7MGW - chains A and C of the 3 polymer chains in the assembly; structure by electron microscopy, 3.50 A resolution.

Chain A:
Protein: Sodium-dependent serotonin transporter
Organism: Homo sapiens
Reference sequence: P31645 (SC6A4_HUMAN); numbering as in UniProt (aligned over 79-615)
Sequence (537 residues; each row starts with the number of its first residue):
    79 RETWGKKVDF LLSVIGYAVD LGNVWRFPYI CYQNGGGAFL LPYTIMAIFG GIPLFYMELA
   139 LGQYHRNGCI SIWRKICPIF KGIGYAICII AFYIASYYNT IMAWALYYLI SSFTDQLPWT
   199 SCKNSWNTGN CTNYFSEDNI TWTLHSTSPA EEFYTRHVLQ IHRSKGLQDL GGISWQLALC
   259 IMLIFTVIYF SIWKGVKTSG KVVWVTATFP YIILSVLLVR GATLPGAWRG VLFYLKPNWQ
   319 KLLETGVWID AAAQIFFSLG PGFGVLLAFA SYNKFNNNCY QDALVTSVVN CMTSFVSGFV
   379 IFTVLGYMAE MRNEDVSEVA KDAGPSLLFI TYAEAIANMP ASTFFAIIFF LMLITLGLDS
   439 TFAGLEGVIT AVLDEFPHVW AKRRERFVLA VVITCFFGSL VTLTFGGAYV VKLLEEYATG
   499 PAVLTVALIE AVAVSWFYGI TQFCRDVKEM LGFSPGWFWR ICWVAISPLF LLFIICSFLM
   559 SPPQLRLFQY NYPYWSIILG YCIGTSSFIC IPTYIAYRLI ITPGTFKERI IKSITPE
Disulfides: Cys200-Cys209
Glycans and other covalent adducts: N-acetylglucosamine (NAG) linked to Asn208
Ligand contacts:
  - serotonin (SRO), molecule 1: Tyr95, Asp98, Ala169, Ile172, Ala173, Phe335, Phe341, Ser438, Thr439, Gly442, Leu443
  - serotonin (SRO), molecule 2: Asp328, Glu494, Tyr495, Pro499, Phe556, Ser559, Pro561, Gly578, Tyr579
From the paper describing this entry:
  - binding site for serotonin: Tyr95, Asp98, Ala169, Ile172, Ala173, Phe341, Ser438, Thr439, Glu494, Tyr495, Pro499, Phe556, Pro561, Tyr579
  - conformationally variable residues (side-chain flip): Phe335

Chain C:
Protein: variable domain of 15B8 antiboty Fab light chain
Organism: Mus musculus
Notes: antibody fragment or engineered binder
Sequence (110 residues; row label = number of the first residue in the row):
    21 DIVLTQSPAS LAVSLGQRAT ISCRASESVD NYGISFLNWF QQKPGQPPKL LIYAASNQGS
    81 GVPARFSGSG SGTYFSLNIH PMEEDDTAVY FCQQTKGVSW TFGGGTKVEI
Disulfides: Cys43-Cys112

Chain A / chain C interface:
Residue-residue contacts (9; chain A residue first):
  Asn202(A) with Thr115(C), hydrogen bond (side chain-backbone); Trp120(C)
  Ser203(A) with Tyr52(C)
  Arg234(A) with Tyr52(C)
  His235(A) with Tyr52(C), hydrogen bond
  Gln238(A) with Tyr52(C)
  His240(A) with Tyr52(C), hydrogen bond (side chain-backbone)
  Arg241(A) with Tyr52(C); Gly53(C)
Other interface residues (no listed pair), chain C (6 interface residues in all): Ile54, Phe56

Summary:
The interface between chain A and chain C involves 7 residues on one side and 6 on the other; the contacts
include 3 hydrogen bonds. Polar pairs include Asn202(A)-Thr115(C), His235(A)-Tyr52(C) and His240(A)-Tyr52(C).
Chain A binds serotonin. The paper reports a binding site for serotonin at Tyr95(A), Asp98(A) and Ala169(A)
among others; conformational variability at Phe335(A).
Chain A is Sodium-dependent serotonin transporter (Homo sapiens) and chain C is variable domain of 15B8
antiboty Fab light chain (Mus musculus); the structure, 5-HT bound serotonin transporter reconstituted in
lipid nanodisc in NaCl in occluded conformation, was determined by electron microscopy, deposited together
with 7LI6, 7LI7, 7LI8, 7LI9 and 7LIA.
